5K7I - chain A; structure by X-ray diffraction, 2.31 A resolution.

== Chain A ==
Name: Interleukin-1 receptor-associated kinase 4
From: Homo sapiens
Notes: EC 2.7.11.1
UniProtKB: Q9NWZ3 (IRAK4_HUMAN); numbering as in UniProt (aligned over 160-460)
Sequence (301 residues; numbered 160 to 460; the number before each row is that of its first residue):
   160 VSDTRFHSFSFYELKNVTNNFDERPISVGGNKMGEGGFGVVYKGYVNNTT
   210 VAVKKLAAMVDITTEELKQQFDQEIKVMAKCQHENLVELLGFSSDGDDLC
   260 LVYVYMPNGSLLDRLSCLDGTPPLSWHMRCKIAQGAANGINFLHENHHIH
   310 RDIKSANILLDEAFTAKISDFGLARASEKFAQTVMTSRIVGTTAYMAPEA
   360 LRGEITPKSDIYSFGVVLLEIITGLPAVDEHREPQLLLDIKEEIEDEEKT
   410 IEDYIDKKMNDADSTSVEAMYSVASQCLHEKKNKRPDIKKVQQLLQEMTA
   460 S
Unresolved in the structure: 160-163, 216-225, 253-256, 336-342, 459-460
Modified residues: Thr345 (phosphothreonine; TPO); Ser346 (phosphoserine; SEP)
Curated features (UniProtKB/Swiss-Prot):
  - active site: Asp311 (Proton acceptor)
  - binding site (ATP): Met192 to Val200, Lys213, Lys313 to Asn316, Asp329
  - modified residue: Thr342 (Phosphothreonine), Thr345 (Phosphothreonine), Ser346 (Phosphoserine)
  - natural variant: Gly298 (G298D: In IMD67)
  - mutagenesis: Lys213 (K213A: Loss of kinase activity)
Small-molecule neighbours: 6QZ ((3AR,7AS)-1-methyl-5-[4-[[5-(oxan-4-yl)-7H-pyrrolo[2,3-d]pyrimidin-4-yl]amino]cyclohexyl]-3,3A,4,6,7,7A-hexahydropyrrolo[3,2-c]pyridin-2-one): Met192, Gly193, Glu194, Val200, Ala211, Lys213, Glu233, Val246, Tyr262, Val263, Tyr264, Met265, Gly268, Ser269, Asp272, Leu277, Leu318, Ser328, Asp329

== Overview ==
Bound to chain A: compound 6QZ. Curated annotation (UniProt) lists active-site residue Asp311, 15 ATP-binding
residues and one mutagenesis site.
Chain A is Interleukin-1 receptor-associated kinase 4 (Homo sapiens); the structure, IRAK4 in complex with
AZ3864, was determined by X-ray diffraction together with 5K72, 5K75, 5K76 and 5K7G from the same study.
